6HWD - chains K and W of the 28 polymer chains in the assembly; structure by X-ray diffraction, 2.80 A resolution.

[Chain K]
Name: Proteasome subunit beta type-5
From: Saccharomyces cerevisiae S288c
Notes: EC 3.4.25.1
UniProt: P30656 (PSB5_YEAST); residues 1-212 here correspond to UniProt positions 76-287 (UniProt number = residue number + 75)
Sequence (212 residues; numbered 1 to 212; the number before each row is that of its first residue):
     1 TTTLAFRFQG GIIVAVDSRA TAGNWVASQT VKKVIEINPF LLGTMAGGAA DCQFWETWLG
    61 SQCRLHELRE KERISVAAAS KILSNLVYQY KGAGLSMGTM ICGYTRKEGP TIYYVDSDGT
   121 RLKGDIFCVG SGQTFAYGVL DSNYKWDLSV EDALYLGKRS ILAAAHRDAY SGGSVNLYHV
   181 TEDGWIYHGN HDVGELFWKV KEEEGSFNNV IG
Covalently attached groups: bortezomib (BO2) linked to T1
Ion coordination: Mg2+: A165, D168 (shared with D204(W) of chain W)
Residues lining bound ligands: bortezomib (BO2; N-[(1R)-1-(dihydroxyboryl)-3-methylbutyl]-N-(pyrazin-2-ylcarbonyl)-L-phenylalaninamide): R19, A20, T21, A22, A27, V31, K33, M45, A46, G47, G48, A49, S131, Y170

[Chain W]
Name: Proteasome subunit beta type-3
From: Saccharomyces cerevisiae S288c
Notes: EC 3.4.25.1
UniProt: P25451 (PSB3_YEAST); residues 0-204 here correspond to UniProt positions 1-205 (UniProt number = residue number + 1)
Sequence (205 residues; each row starts with the number of its first residue; numbering starts at 0):
     0 MSDPSSINGG IVVAMTGKDC VAIACDLRLG SQSLGVSNKF EKIFHYGHVF LGITGLATDV
    60 TTLNEMFRYK TNLYKLKEER AIEPETFTQL VSSSLYERRF GPYFVGPVVA GINSKSGKPF
   120 IAGFDLIGCI DEAKDFIVSG TASDQLFGMC ESLYEPNLEP EDLFETISQA LLNAADRDAL
   180 SGWGAVVYII KKDEVVKRYL KMRQD
Disordered / not traced: 0
Ion coordination: Mg2+ site 1: A174, D177, S180; Mg2+ site 2: D204 (shared with A165(K), D168(K) of chain K)
UniProt features mapped onto this chain:
  - modified residue: S30 (Phosphoserine)
  - cross-link: K69 (Glycyl lysine isopeptide (Lys-Gly) (interchain with G-Cter in ubiquitin))

[Chain K / chain W interface]
Pairs across the interface (46):
  R19(K) - D204(W)  salt bridge
  N24(K) - D177(W)
  N24(K) - A178(W)  hydrogen bond (backbone-backbone)
  N24(K) - L179(W)
  W25(K) - Q144(W)
  W25(K) - R176(W)
  V26(K) - D175(W)
  V26(K) - R176(W)  hydrogen bond (backbone-side chain)
  V26(K) - D177(W)
  V26(K) - A178(W)
  A27(K) - R176(W)  hydrogen bond (backbone-side chain)
  S28(K) - R176(W)
  Q29(K) - R202(W)
  F135(K) - L33(W)  hydrophobic
  A165(K) - D204(W)
  H166(K) - W182(W)  hydrogen bond (backbone-side chain)
  H166(K) - Q203(W)  hydrogen bond (side chain-backbone)
  R167(K) - S32(W)
  R167(K) - L33(W)
  R167(K) - G34(W)  hydrogen bond (side chain-backbone)
  R167(K) - V35(W)  hydrogen bond (side chain-backbone)
  R167(K) - W182(W)
  D168(K) - S32(W)
  A169(K) - R27(W)
  A169(K) - S32(W)  hydrogen bond (backbone-backbone)
  A169(K) - A178(W)
  Y170(K) - S32(W)
  Y170(K) - A178(W)  hydrophobic
  S171(K) - D204(W)
  G172(K) - D204(W)
  G173(K) - R202(W)  hydrogen bond (backbone-side chain)
  G173(K) - D204(W)  hydrogen bond (backbone-side chain)
  D192(K) - R202(W)  salt bridge
  V193(K) - D204(W)
  G194(K) - R202(W)
  F197(K) - Q203(W)
  W198(K) - K200(W)
  W198(K) - M201(W)
  W198(K) - Q203(W)
  N209(K) - N37(W)  hydrogen bond (backbone-side chain)
  N209(K) - K38(W)  hydrogen bond (backbone-side chain)
  V210(K) - N37(W)
  V210(K) - Q203(W)
  I211(K) - L26(W)  hydrophobic
  I211(K) - K38(W)
  I211(K) - Y198(W)  hydrophobic
Interface residues without a listed pair, chain K (26 interface residues in all): N208
Interface residues without a listed pair, chain W (23 interface residues in all): S5, Q31

[Summary]
26 residues of chain K face 23 of chain W across their interface, with 12 hydrogen bonds and 2 salt bridges.
Polar pairs include R19(K)-D204(W), D192(K)-R202(W) and V26(K)-R176(W). Bortezomib is covalently linked to
T1(K). A165(K), D168(K) and D204(W) form the Mg2+ site 2.
Here chain K is Proteasome subunit beta type-5 and chain W is Proteasome subunit beta type-3, both from
Saccharomyces cerevisiae S288c. Entry 6HWD (Yeast 20S proteasome beta2-G45A mutant in complex with bortezomib)
was determined by X-ray diffraction, deposited together with 6HTB, 6HTC, 6HTD, 6HTP, 6HTR, 6HUB and 30 further
entries.
